PDB entry 6XEZ | electron microscopy, 3.50 A resolution | chains B and F of the 8 polymer chains in the assembly

# Chain B
Molecule: Non-structural protein 8
Source organism: Severe acute respiratory syndrome coronavirus 2
UniProt: P0DTD1 (R1AB_SARS2); residues 1-198 here correspond to UniProt positions 3943-4140 (UniProt number = residue number + 3942)
Amino-acid sequence (199 residues; row label = number of the first residue in the row; numbering starts at 0):
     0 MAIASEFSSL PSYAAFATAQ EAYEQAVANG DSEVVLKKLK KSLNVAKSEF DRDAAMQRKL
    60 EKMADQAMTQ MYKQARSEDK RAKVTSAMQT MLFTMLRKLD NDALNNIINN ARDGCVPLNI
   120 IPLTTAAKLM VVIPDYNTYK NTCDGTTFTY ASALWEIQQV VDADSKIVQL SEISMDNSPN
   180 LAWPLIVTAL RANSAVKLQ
Disordered / not traced: 0-5, 192-198
Construct notes: initiating methionine (0)
UniProt features mapped onto this chain:
  - site: Gln198 (Cleavage)

# Chain F
Molecule: Helicase
Source organism: Severe acute respiratory syndrome coronavirus 2
Notes: EC 3.6.4.12, 3.6.4.13
UniProt: P0DTD1 (R1AB_SARS2); residues 1-601 here correspond to UniProt positions 5325-5925 (UniProt number = residue number + 5324)
Amino-acid sequence (605 residues; numbered -3 to 601; the number before each row is that of its first residue; numbers below 1 keep their minus sign (Gly-3 is residue -3)):
    -3 GPHMAVGACV LCNSQTSLRC GACIRRPFLC CKCCYDHVIS TSHKLVLSVN PYVCNAPGCD
    57 VTDVTQLYLG GMSYYCKSHK PPISFPLCAN GQVFGLYKNT CVGSDNVTDF NAIATCDWTN
   117 AGDYILANTC TERLKLFAAE TLKATEETFK LSYGIATVRE VLSDRELHLS WEVGKPRPPL
   177 NRNYVFTGYR VTKNSKVQIG EYTFEKGDYG DAVVYRGTTT YKLNVGDYFV LTSHTVMPLS
   237 APTLVPQEHY VRITGLYPTL NISDEFSSNV ANYQKVGMQK YSTLQGPPGT GKSHFAIGLA
   297 LYYPSARIVY TACSHAAVDA LCEKALKYLP IDKCSRIIPA RARVECFDKF KVNSTLEQYV
   357 FCTVNALPET TADIVVFDEI SMATNYDLSV VNARLRAKHY VYIGDPAQLP APRTLLTKGT
   417 LEPEYFNSVC RLMKTIGPDM FLGTCRRCPA EIVDTVSALV YDNKLKAHKD KSAQCFKMFY
   477 KGVITHDVSS AINRPQIGVV REFLTRNPAW RKAVFISPYN SQNAVASKIL GLPTQTVDSS
   537 QGSEYDYVIF TQTTETAHSC NVNRFNVAIT RAKVGILCIM SDRDLYDKLQ FTSLEIPRRN
   597 VATLQ
Disordered / not traced: -3 to 0, 597-601
Construct notes: expression tag (-3 to 0)
Bound ions: Zn2+ site 1: Cys5, Cys8, Cys26, Cys29; Zn2+ site 2: Cys16, Cys19, His33, His39; Zn2+ site 3: Cys50, Cys55, Cys72, His75
Residues lining bound ligands: ADP / aluminium fluoride: Gly282, Pro283, Pro284, Gly285, Thr286, Gly287, Lys288, Lys320, Asp374, Arg442
UniProt features mapped onto this chain:
  - binding site (Zn(2+)): Cys5, Cys8, Cys16, Cys19, Cys26, Cys29, His33, His39, Cys50, Cys55, Cys72, His75
  - binding site (a ribonucleoside 5'-triphosphate): Gly282 to Ser289
  - site: Gln601 (Cleavage)

# Interface between chain B and chain F
Contacting residue pairs - 13 pairs, chain B then chain F:
  Leu59(B) with Phe81(F), hydrophobic
  Met62(B) with Gly66(F); Gly67(F); Ile79(F), hydrophobic
  Ala63(B) with Phe81(F), hydrophobic
  Met67(B) with Phe90(F), hydrophobic; Gly91(F); Leu92(F), hydrophobic; Lys94(F)
  Met70(B) with Val45(F), hydrophobic; Leu92(F), hydrophobic
  Tyr71(B) with Leu92(F), hydrophobic; Tyr93(F)
Interface residues without a listed pair, chain B (11 interface residues in all): Met55, Lys58, Ala66, Gln73, Ala74
Interface residues without a listed pair, chain F (13 interface residues in all): Asn46, Leu65, Tyr70

# Overview
11 residues of chain B and 13 residues of chain F are in contact. Ligands of chain F: ADP / aluminium
fluoride. Cys5(F), Cys8(F), Cys26(F) and Cys29(F) coordinate Zn2+ site 1. From UniProt: 12 Zn2+-binding
residues and 8 ribonucleoside 5'-triphosphate-binding residues on chain F.
Here chain B is Non-structural protein 8 and chain F is Helicase, both from Severe acute respiratory syndrome
coronavirus 2. Entry 6XEZ (Structure of SARS-CoV-2 replication-transcription complex bound to nsp13 helicase -
nsp13(2)-RTC) was determined by electron microscopy.
